Entry 8YJB (electron microscopy, 4.10 A resolution (low resolution: residue-level contacts below are approximate; hydrogen-bond / salt-bridge calls are withheld)); this record covers chains B and G of the 12 polymer chains in the assembly.

== Chain B ==
Molecule: Integrator complex subunit 2
Source organism: Homo sapiens
Reference sequence: Q9H0H0 (INT2_HUMAN); residue numbers follow UniProt; this construct covers 1-1204
Amino-acid sequence (1204 residues; numbered 1 to 1204; the number before each row is that of its first residue):
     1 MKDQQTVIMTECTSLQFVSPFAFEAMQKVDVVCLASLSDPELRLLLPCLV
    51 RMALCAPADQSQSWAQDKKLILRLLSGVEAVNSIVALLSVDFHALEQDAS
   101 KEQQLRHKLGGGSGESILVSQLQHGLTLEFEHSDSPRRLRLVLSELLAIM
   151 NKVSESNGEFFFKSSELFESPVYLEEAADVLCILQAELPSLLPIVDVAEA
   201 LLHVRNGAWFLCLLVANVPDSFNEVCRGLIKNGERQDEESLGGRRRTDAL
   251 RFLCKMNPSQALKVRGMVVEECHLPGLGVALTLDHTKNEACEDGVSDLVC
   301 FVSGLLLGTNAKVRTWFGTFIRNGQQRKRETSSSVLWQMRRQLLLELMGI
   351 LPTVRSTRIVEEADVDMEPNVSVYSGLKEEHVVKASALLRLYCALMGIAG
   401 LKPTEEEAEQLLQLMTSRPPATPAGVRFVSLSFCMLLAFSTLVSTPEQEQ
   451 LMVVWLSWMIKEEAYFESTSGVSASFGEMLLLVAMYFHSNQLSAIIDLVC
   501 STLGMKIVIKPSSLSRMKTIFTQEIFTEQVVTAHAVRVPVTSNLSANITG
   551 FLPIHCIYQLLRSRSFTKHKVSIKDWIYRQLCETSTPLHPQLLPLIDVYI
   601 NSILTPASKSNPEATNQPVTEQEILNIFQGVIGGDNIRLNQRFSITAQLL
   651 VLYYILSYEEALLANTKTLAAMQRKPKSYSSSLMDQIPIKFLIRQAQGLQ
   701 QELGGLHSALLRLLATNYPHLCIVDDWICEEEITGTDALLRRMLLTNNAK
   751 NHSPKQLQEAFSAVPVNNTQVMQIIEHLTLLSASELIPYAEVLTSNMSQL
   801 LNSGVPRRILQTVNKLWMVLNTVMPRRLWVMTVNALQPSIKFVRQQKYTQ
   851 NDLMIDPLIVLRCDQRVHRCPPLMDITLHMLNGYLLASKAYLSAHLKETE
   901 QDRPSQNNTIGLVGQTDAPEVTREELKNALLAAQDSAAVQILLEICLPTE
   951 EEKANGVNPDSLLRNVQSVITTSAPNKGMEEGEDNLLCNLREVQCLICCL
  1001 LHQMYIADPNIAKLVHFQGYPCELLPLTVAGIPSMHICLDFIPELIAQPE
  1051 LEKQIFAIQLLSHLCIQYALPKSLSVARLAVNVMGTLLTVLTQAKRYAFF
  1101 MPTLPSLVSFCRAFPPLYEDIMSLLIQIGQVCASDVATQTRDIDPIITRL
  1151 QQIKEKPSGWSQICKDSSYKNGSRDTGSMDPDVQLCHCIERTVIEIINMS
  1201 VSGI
Disordered / not traced: 1-14, 109-121, 353-375, 631-640, 840-844, 902-919, 954-988, 1152-1176

== Chain G ==
Molecule: Integrator complex subunit 7
Source organism: Homo sapiens
Reference sequence: Q9NVH2 (INT7_HUMAN); residue numbers follow UniProt; this construct covers 1-962
Amino-acid sequence (962 residues; each row starts with the number of its first residue):
     1 MASNSTKSFLADAGYGEQELDANSALMELDKGLRSGKLGEQCEAVVRFPR
    51 LFQKYPFPILINSAFLKLADVFRVGNNFLRLCVLKVTQQSEKHLEKILNV
   101 DEFVKRIFSVIHSNDPVARAITLRMLGSLASIIPERKNAHHSIRQSLDSH
   151 DNVEVEAAVFAAANFSAQSKDFAVGICNKISEMIQGLATPVDLKLKLIPI
   201 LQHMHHDAILASSARQLLQQLVTSYPSTKMVIVSLHTFTLLAASSLVDTP
   251 KQIQLLLQYLKNDPRKAVKRLAIQDLKLLANKTPHTWSRENIQALCECAL
   301 QTPYDSLKLGMLSVLSTLSGTIAIKHYFSIVPGNVSSSPRSSDLVKLAQE
   351 CCYHNNRGIAAHGVRVLTNITVSCQEKDLLALEQDAVFGLESLLVLCSQD
   401 DSPGAQATLKIALNCMVKLAKGRPHLSQSVVETLLTQLHSAQDAARILMC
   451 HCLAAIAMQLPVLGDGMLGDLMELYKVIGRSATDKQQELLVSLATVIFVA
   501 SQKALSVESKAVIKQQLESVSNGWTVYRIARQASRMGNHDMAKELYQSLL
   551 TQVASEHFYFWLNSLKEFSHAEQCLTGLQEENYSSALSCIAESLKFYHKG
   601 IASLTAASTPLNPLSFQCEFVKLRIDLLQAFSQLICTCNSLKTSPPPAIA
   651 TTIAMTLGNDLQRCGRISNQMKQSMEEFRSLASRYGDLYQASFDADSATL
   701 RNVELQQQSCLLISHAIEALILDPESASFQEYGSTGTAHADSEYERRMMS
   751 VYNHVLEEVESLNRKYTPVSYMHTACLCNAIIALLKVPLSFQRYFFQKLQ
   801 STSIKLALSPSPRNPAEPIAVQNNQQLALKVEGVVQHGSKPGLFRKIQSV
   851 CLNVSSTLQSKSGQDYKIPIDNMTNEMEQRVEPHNDYFSTQFLLNFAILG
   901 THNITVESSVKDANGIVWKTGPRTTIFVKSLEDPYSQQIRLQQQQAQQPL
   951 QQQQQRNAYTRF
Disordered / not traced: 1-20, 332-336, 653-661, 862-869, 944-962

== How chain B and chain G interact ==
Contacting residue pairs (106):
  Q27(B) - C636(G)
  Q27(B) - N639(G)
  K28(B) - S584(G)
  K28(B) - L587(G)
  V29(B) - N639(G)
  V29(B) - K642(G)
  C48(B) - T643(G)
  R51(B) - P645(G)
  R51(B) - P647(G)
  M52(B) - K642(G)
  C55(B) - P645(G)
  A58(B) - L641(G)
  A58(B) - P645(G)
  A58(B) - P646(G)
  D59(B) - K642(G)
  D59(B) - Y771(G)
  Q60(B) - Y771(G)
  S61(B) - Y771(G)
  Q62(B) - Y771(G)
  W64(B) - K642(G)
  F92(B) - I649(G)
  H93(B) - A650(G)
  E187(B) - A648(G)
  I194(B) - R666(G)
  D220(B) - C636(G)
  D220(B) - T637(G)
  D220(B) - S640(G)
  D220(B) - R666(G)
  D220(B) - Q670(G)
  S221(B) - R666(G)
  N223(B) - Q633(G)
  E224(B) - R666(G)
  S259(B) - A591(G)
  L262(B) - H598(G)
  K263(B) - H598(G)
  K263(B) - Q629(G)
  R265(B) - H598(G)
  R265(B) - A602(G)
  E289(B) - K595(G)
  E289(B) - K599(G)
  V295(B) - Y559(G)
  D297(B) - K599(G)
  D297(B) - A602(G)
  C300(B) - F560(G)
  C300(B) - A602(G)
  C300(B) - A606(G)
  S303(B) - A606(G)
  G304(B) - T605(G)
  G304(B) - A606(G)
  G308(B) - S608(G)
  T309(B) - S608(G)
  V383(B) - S555(G)
  V383(B) - Y559(G)
  S386(B) - E556(G)
  A387(B) - E556(G)
  R390(B) - E556(G)
  P423(B) - A554(G)
  A424(B) - V553(G)
  A424(B) - A554(G)
  R427(B) - E556(G)
  L431(B) - E556(G)
  Q697(B) - K85(G)
  Q700(B) - Q89(G)
  S708(B) - E43(G)
  S708(B) - V46(G)
  R712(B) - G39(G)
  R712(B) - E43(G)
  A715(B) - L38(G)
  A715(B) - G39(G)
  C722(B) - F78(G)
  V724(B) - N77(G)
  V724(B) - L81(G)
  V724(B) - V117(G)
  V724(B) - I121(G)
  W727(B) - L81(G)
  I728(B) - I121(G)
  I728(B) - V153(G)
  E731(B) - K85(G)
  E731(B) - Q88(G)
  E731(B) - R124(G)
  E732(B) - R124(G)
  E732(B) - F160(G)
  I733(B) - E156(G)
  I733(B) - F160(G)
  I733(B) - K196(G)
  T734(B) - V159(G)
  T734(B) - K196(G)
  T734(B) - P199(G)
  D737(B) - K196(G)
  L740(B) - I232(G)
  L740(B) - H236(G)
  R741(B) - L195(G)
  R741(B) - K229(G)
  R741(B) - V233(G)
  L744(B) - A267(G)
  L744(B) - R270(G)
  L744(B) - L271(G)
  L744(B) - Q274(G)
  L745(B) - I232(G)
  N747(B) - R270(G)
  E776(B) - K229(G)
  H1002(B) - N114(G)
  Q1003(B) - D115(G)
  Q1003(B) - P116(G)
  I1006(B) - N114(G)
  I1006(B) - D115(G)
Other interface residues (no listed pair), chain B (77 interface residues in all): A56, A186, V218, P219, Q260, H285, D293, G294, L307, Q701, H707, L711, T716
Other interface residues (no listed pair), chain G (80 interface residues in all): E40, R47, R50, A163, I200, M230, K266, Q547, S585, S588, L594, T609, S632, S644, T767

== Overview ==
Chain B and chain G form an interface of 77 and 80 residues respectively.
Chain B is Integrator complex subunit 2 and chain G is Integrator complex subunit 7, both from Homo sapiens;
the structure, Cryo-EM structure of the human DSS1-INTAC complex, was determined by electron microscopy.
